PDB entry 3W3A | X-ray diffraction, 3.90 A resolution | chains A and G of the 8 polymer chains in the assembly

[Chain A]
Name: V-type ATP synthase alpha chain
Organism: Thermus thermophilus
Notes: EC 3.6.3.14; fragment: subunit a
UniProt: Q56403 (VATA_THET8); residue numbers follow UniProt; this construct covers 1-577
Sequence (577 residues; row label = number of the first residue in the row):
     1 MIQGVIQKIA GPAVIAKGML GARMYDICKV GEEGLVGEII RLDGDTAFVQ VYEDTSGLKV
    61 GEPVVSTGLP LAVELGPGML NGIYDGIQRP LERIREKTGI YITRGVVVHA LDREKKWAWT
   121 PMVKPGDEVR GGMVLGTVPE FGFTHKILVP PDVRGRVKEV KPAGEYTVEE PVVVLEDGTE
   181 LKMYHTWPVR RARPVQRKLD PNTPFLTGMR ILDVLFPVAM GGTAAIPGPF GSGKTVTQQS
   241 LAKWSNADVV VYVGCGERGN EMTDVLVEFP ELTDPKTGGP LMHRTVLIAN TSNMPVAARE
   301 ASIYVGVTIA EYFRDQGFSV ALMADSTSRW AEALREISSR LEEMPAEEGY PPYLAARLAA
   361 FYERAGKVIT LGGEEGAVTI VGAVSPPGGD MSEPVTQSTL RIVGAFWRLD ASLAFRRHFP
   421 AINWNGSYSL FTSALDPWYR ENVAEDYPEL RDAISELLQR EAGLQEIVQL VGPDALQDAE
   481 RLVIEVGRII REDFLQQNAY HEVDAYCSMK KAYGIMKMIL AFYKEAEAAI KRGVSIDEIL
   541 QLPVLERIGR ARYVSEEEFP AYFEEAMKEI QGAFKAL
Residues lining bound ligands: ADP (adenosine-5'-diphosphate): Gly-228, Pro-229, Gly-231, Ser-232, Gly-233, Lys-234, Thr-235, Val-236, Thr-237, Glu-257, Arg-258, Glu-261, Ser-326, Ser-385, Phe-419, Ala-499

[Chain G]
Name: V-type ATP synthase subunit D
Organism: Thermus thermophilus
Notes: EC 3.6.3.14; fragment: subunit d
UniProt: O87880 (VATD_THET8); residue numbers follow UniProt; this construct covers 2-211
Sequence (210 residues; each row starts with the number of its first residue):
     2 SQVSPTRMNL LQRRGQLRLA QKGVDLLKKK RDALVAEFFG LVREAMEARK ALDQAAKEAY
    62 AALLLAQAFD GPEVVAGAAL GVPPLEGVEA EVENVWGSKV PRLKATFPDG ALLSPVGTPA
   122 YTLEASRAFR RYAEALIRVA NTETRLKKIG EEIKKTTRRV NALEQVVIPG IRAQIRFIQQ
   182 VLEQREREDT FRLKRIKGKI EAREAEEEGG

[How chain A and chain G interact]
Residue-residue contacts - 14 pairs, chain A then chain G:
  Met-344(A) / Ile-197(G)  hydrophobic
  Met-344(A) / Ile-201(G)  hydrophobic
  Pro-345(A) / Ile-197(G)
  Asp-390(A) / Met-9(G)
  Ser-392(A) / Arg-8(G)  hydrogen bond
  Arg-408(A) / Gln-13(G)
  Glu-466(A) / Leu-20(G)
  Gln-469(A) / Gln-17(G)
  Gln-469(A) / Leu-20(G)
  Leu-470(A) / Leu-20(G)
  Leu-470(A) / Ala-21(G)
  Leu-470(A) / Gly-24(G)
  Leu-470(A) / Arg-160(G)  hydrogen bond (backbone-side chain)
  Ala-475(A) / Trp-97(G)  hydrophobic
Also at the interface, not in a pair above, chain A (12 interface residues in all): Glu-342, Met-391, Val-471

[In short]
12 residues of chain A and 11 residues of chain G are in contact, with 2 hydrogen bonds. Among the polar pairs
are Ser-392(A)/Arg-8(G) and Leu-470(A)/Arg-160(G). Ligands of chain A: ADP.
Chain A is V-type ATP synthase alpha chain and chain G is V-type ATP synthase subunit D, both from Thermus
thermophilus; the structure, Crystal structure of V1-ATPase at 3.9 angstrom resolution, was determined by
X-ray diffraction.
